Entry 7F3M (X-ray diffraction, 2.29 A resolution); this record covers chain A.

== Chain A ==
Molecule: Fibroblast growth factor receptor 4
Source organism: Homo sapiens
Notes: EC 2.7.10.1
Reference sequence: P22455 (FGFR4_HUMAN); residue numbers follow UniProt; this construct covers 445-753
Chain sequence (311 residues; row label = number of the first residue in the row):
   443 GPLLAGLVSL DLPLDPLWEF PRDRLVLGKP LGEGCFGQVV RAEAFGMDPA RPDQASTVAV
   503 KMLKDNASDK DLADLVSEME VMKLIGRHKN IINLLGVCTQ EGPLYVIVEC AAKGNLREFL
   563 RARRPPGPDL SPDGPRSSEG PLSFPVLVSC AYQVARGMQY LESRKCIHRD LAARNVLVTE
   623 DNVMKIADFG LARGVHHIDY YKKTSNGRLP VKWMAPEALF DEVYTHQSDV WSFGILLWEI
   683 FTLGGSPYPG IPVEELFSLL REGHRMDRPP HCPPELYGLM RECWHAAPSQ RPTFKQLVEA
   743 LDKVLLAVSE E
Disordered / not traced: 443-452, 478, 569-570
Differences from the reference sequence: expression tag (443-444); engineered mutation E664 (Arg in P22455)
Ligand contacts: prn1371 (GX3; 6-[2,6-bis(chloranyl)-3,5-dimethoxy-phenyl]-2-(methylamino)-8-[3-(4-prop-2-enoylpiperazin-1-yl)propyl]pyrido[2,3-d]pyrimidin-7-one): L473, G474, E475, G476, C477, V481, A501, V502, K503, E520, M524, I534, V548, V550, E551, C552, A553, G556, R616, L619, A629, D630, F631
Swiss-Prot annotation at these positions:
  - active site: D612 (Proton acceptor)
  - binding site (ATP): L473 to V481, K503
  - modified residue: S573 (Phosphoserine), Y642 (Phosphotyrosine), Y643 (Phosphotyrosine)
Reported in the primary citation:
  - binding site for prn1371: K503, V550, A553, D630
  - conformationally variable residues (order/disorder transition): G476 to G479
  - mutagenesis - V550L: decreased binding to prn1371
  - mutagenesis - V550L (7- and 12-fold): decreased binding to TAS-120
  - mutagenesis - V550L (Kd 255 nM): decreased binding to FIIN-2

== Overview ==
Chain A binds prn1371. UniProt lists active-site residue D612 and 10 ATP-binding residues. From the paper: a
binding site for prn1371 at K503, V550 and A553 among others; V550L reduces binding to prn1371.
Chain A is Fibroblast growth factor receptor 4 (Homo sapiens); the structure, Crystal structure of FGFR4
kinase domain with PRN1371, was determined by X-ray diffraction, deposited together with 7D5O and 7D57.
